Entry 4EZM (X-ray diffraction, 3.10 A resolution); this record covers chains A and G of the 4 polymer chains in the assembly.

# Chain A
Name: Ig epsilon chain C region
From: Homo sapiens
Notes: fragment: Human IgE-Fc(epsilon)3-4
Reference sequence: P01854 (IGHE_HUMAN); residues 328-547 here correspond to UniProt positions 209-428 (UniProt number = residue number - 119)
Amino-acid sequence (223 residues; row label = number of the first residue in the row):
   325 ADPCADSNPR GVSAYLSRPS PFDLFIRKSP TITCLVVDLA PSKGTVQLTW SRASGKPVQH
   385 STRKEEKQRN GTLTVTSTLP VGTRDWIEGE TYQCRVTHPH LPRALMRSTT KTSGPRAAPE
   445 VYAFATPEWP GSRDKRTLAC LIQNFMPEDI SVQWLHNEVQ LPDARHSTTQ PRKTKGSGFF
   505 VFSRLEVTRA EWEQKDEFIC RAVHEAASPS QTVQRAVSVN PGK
Disordered / not traced: 325-334, 546-547
Construct notes: expression tag (325-327); engineered mutation Gln371 (Asn252 in P01854), Gln383 (Asn264 in P01854)
Curated features (UniProtKB/Swiss-Prot):
  - glycosylation: Asn394 (N-linked (GlcNAc...) asparagine)
Disulfide bonds: Cys358-Cys418, Cys464-Cys524

# Chain G
Name: Low affinity immunoglobulin epsilon Fc receptor
From: Homo sapiens
Notes: fragment: Human derCD23
Reference sequence: P06734 (FCER2_HUMAN); residue numbers follow UniProt; this construct covers 156-298
Amino-acid sequence (143 residues; numbered 156 to 298; the number before each row is that of its first residue):
   156 SGFVCNTCPE KWINFQRKCY YFGKGTKQWV HARYACDDME GQLVSIHSPE EQDFLTKHAS
   216 HTGSWIGLRN LDLKGEFIWV DGSHVDYSNW APGEPTSRSQ GEDCVMMRGS GRWNDAFCDR
   276 KLGAWVCDRL ATCTPPASEG SAE
Disordered / not traced: 156-157, 256-257, 293-298
Curated features (UniProtKB/Swiss-Prot):
  - binding site (Ca(2+)): Glu249, Thr251, Asn269, Asp270
  - glycosylation: Ser296 (O-linked (Xyl...) (chondroitin sulfate) serine)
Disulfide bonds: Cys160-Cys288, Cys191-Cys282, Cys259-Cys273

# Chain A / chain G interface
Pairs across the interface (36; chain A residue first):
  Phe349(A) with Asp227(G); Leu228(G)
  Lys352(A) with Leu226(G); Leu228(G)
  Arg376(A) with Tyr189(G), hydrogen bond
  Ser378(A) with His186(G); Tyr189(G)
  Lys380(A) with Tyr189(G)
  Arg408(A) with Leu226(G)
  Asp409(A) with Arg188(G), salt bridge; Tyr189(G), hydrogen bond
  Ile411(A) with Leu226(G); Asp227(G)
  Glu412(A) with Trp184(G); Val185(G); Arg188(G), salt bridge; Arg224(G), salt bridge; Cys273(G)
  Gly413(A) with Gln183(G); Val185(G)
  Glu414(A) with Val185(G); His186(G), salt bridge; Tyr189(G)
  Lys435(A) with Asp227(G)
  Ser437(A) with Phe272(G); Cys273(G); Asp274(G), hydrogen bond
  Gly438(A) with Ser254(G); Phe272(G)
  Pro439(A) with Arg253(G); Ser254(G)
  Arg440(A) with Ser254(G), hydrogen bond (backbone-backbone); Gln255(G)
  Glu529(A) with Asp227(G)
  Gln535(A) with Asp227(G), hydrogen bond (side chain-backbone); Leu228(G)
Other interface residues (no listed pair), chain A (21 interface residues in all): Ala377, Thr415, Ser534
Other interface residues (no listed pair), chain G (20 interface residues in all): Asp192, Asp193, Asn225, Asp258

# In short
21 residues of chain A face 20 of chain G across their interface; the contacts include 5 hydrogen bonds and 4
salt bridges. Polar contacts include Asp409(A)-Arg188(G), Glu412(A)-Arg188(G) and Glu412(A)-Arg224(G). UniProt
lists 4 Ca2+-binding residues on chain G.
Here chain A is Ig epsilon chain C region and chain G is Low affinity immunoglobulin epsilon Fc receptor, both
from Homo sapiens. Entry 4EZM (Crystal structure of the human IgE-Fc(epsilon)3-4 bound to its B cell receptor
derCD23) was determined by X-ray diffraction.
